PDB entry 2ZLW | X-ray diffraction, 2.90 A resolution | chains B and D of the 4 polymer chains in the assembly

== Chain B (and D) ==
Name: Hemoglobin subunit beta
Organism: Equus caballus
Notes: chain D of this document is another copy of the same molecule, construct and numbering; everything in this record applies to it too
UniProt: P02062 (HBB_HORSE); residue numbers follow UniProt; this construct covers 1-146
Chain sequence (146 residues; numbered 1 to 146; the number before each row is that of its first residue):
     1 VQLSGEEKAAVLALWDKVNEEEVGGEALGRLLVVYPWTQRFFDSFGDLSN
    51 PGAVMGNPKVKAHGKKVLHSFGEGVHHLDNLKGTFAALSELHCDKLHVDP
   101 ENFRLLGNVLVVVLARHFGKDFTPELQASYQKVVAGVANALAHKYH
Residues lining bound ligands: heme (HEM): L31, F41, F42, S44, F45, H63, K66, V67, S70, F71, F85, L88, L91, H92, L96, V98, N102, F103, L106, V137, L141

== Chain B / chain D interface ==
Contacting residue pairs (9):
  V1(B) with H146(D)
  Q2(B) with H146(D)
  E101(B) with E101(D)
  K132(B) with H146(D)
  A135(B) with H146(D)
  N139(B) with H146(D)
  H146(B) with V1(D), hydrogen bond (side chain-backbone); Q2(D); K132(D)
Other interface residues (no listed pair), chain B (8 interface residues in all): R104
Other interface residues (no listed pair), chain D (7 interface residues in all): R104, A135

== Overview ==
8 residues of chain B face 7 of chain D across their interface; the contacts include 1 hydrogen bond. The
hydrogen-bonded pair is H146(B)-V1(D). Chain B binds heme.
Both chains are Hemoglobin subunit beta (Equus caballus). Entry 2ZLW (Horse methemoglobin high salt, pH 7.0
(75% relative humidity)) was determined by X-ray diffraction, deposited together with 2ZLT, 2ZLU, 2ZLV and
2ZLX.
